1E7W - chains A and B; structure by X-ray diffraction, 1.75 A resolution.

== Chain A (and B) ==
Molecule: Pteridine reductase
Source organism: Leishmania major
Notes: EC 1.1.1.253; chain B of this document is another copy of the same molecule, construct and numbering; everything in this record applies to it too
UniProt: Q9U1F8 (Q9U1F8); numbering as in UniProt (aligned over 1-288)
Chain sequence (291 residues; row label = number of the first residue in the row; note: 1 number in that range is skipped by the numbering (no residue carries it; nothing is unmodelled there); numbers below 1 keep their minus sign (Gly-3 is residue -3)):
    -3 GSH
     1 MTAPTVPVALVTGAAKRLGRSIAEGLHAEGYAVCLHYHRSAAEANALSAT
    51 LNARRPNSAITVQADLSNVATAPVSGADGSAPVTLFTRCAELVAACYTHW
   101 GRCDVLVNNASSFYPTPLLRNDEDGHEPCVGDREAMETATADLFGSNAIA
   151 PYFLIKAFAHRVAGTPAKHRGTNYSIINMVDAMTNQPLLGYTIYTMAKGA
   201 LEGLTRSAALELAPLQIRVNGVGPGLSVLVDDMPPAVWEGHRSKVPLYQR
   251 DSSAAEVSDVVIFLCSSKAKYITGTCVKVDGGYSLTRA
Not modelled in the structure: -3 to -1, 1-4, 76-79, 120-132 (chain B: -3 to -1, 1-5, 73-81, 121-130, 232-237)
Ligand contacts:
  - methotrexate (MTX): Arg17, Ser111, Ser112, Phe113, Pro115, Asp181, Leu188, Leu189, Tyr191, Tyr194, Leu226, Leu229, Asp232, Met233, His241
  - NADPH (NDP; NADPH dihydro-nicotinamide-adenine-dinucleotide phosphate): Gly13, Lys16, Arg17, Leu18, His36, Tyr37, His38, Arg39, Ser40, Ala64, Asp65, Leu66, Ser67, Asn109, Ala110, Ser111, Ser112, Asp142, Ser146, Asn147, Met179, Val180, Asp181, Tyr194, Lys198, Pro224, Gly225, Leu226, Ser227
Reported in the primary citation:
  - binding site for NADPH: Arg17, His38, Arg39, Ser40, Lys198, Ser227
  - catalytic residues: Arg17, Lys198 (proposed by the authors, not directly observed)
  - mutagenesis - Y194F: increased catalytic activity on DHF (citing earlier work)

== Chain A / chain B interface ==
Residue-residue contacts (67; chain A residue first):
  Thr84(A) - Glu137(B)  hydrogen bond
  Phe86(A) - Arg133(B)
  Phe86(A) - Met136(B)  hydrophobic
  Phe86(A) - Glu137(B)
  Thr87(A) - Arg133(B)  hydrogen bond
  Thr116(A) - Tyr152(B)  hydrogen bond (backbone-side chain)
  Pro117(A) - Lys156(B)
  Pro117(A) - Glu211(B)
  Leu118(A) - Tyr152(B)  hydrophobic
  Leu118(A) - Lys156(B)
  Leu118(A) - Ala208(B)  hydrophobic
  Leu118(A) - Glu211(B)  hydrogen bond (backbone-side chain)
  Leu119(A) - Glu211(B)  hydrogen bond (backbone-side chain)
  Leu119(A) - Leu212(B)  hydrophobic
  Leu119(A) - Leu215(B)  hydrophobic
  Met136(A) - Phe86(B)  hydrophobic
  Met136(A) - Lys156(B)  hydrogen bond
  Glu137(A) - Thr84(B)
  Thr140(A) - Phe153(B)
  Phe144(A) - Ile149(B)  hydrophobic
  Ala148(A) - Met196(B)
  Ile149(A) - Phe144(B)  hydrophobic
  Tyr152(A) - Thr116(B)
  Tyr152(A) - Leu118(B)  hydrophobic
  Tyr152(A) - Thr192(B)
  Tyr152(A) - Ile193(B)  hydrophobic
  Phe153(A) - Thr140(B)
  Lys156(A) - Pro117(B)
  Lys156(A) - Leu118(B)
  Lys156(A) - Met136(B)  hydrogen bond
  Ala159(A) - Leu119(B)
  Ala163(A) - Leu119(B)  hydrophobic
  Asn185(A) - Arg206(B)  hydrogen bond
  Pro187(A) - Arg206(B)
  Pro187(A) - Ser207(B)
  Pro187(A) - Leu210(B)
  Leu189(A) - Leu210(B)  hydrophobic
  Leu189(A) - Glu211(B)
  Gly190(A) - Glu211(B)
  Thr192(A) - Tyr152(B)
  Thr192(A) - Leu204(B)
  Thr192(A) - Ser207(B)  hydrogen bond
  Thr192(A) - Glu211(B)
  Ile193(A) - Tyr152(B)  hydrophobic
  Met196(A) - Ala148(B)
  Met196(A) - Ala200(B)
  Met196(A) - Leu204(B)
  Gly199(A) - Gly199(B)
  Ala200(A) - Met196(B)
  Ala200(A) - Ala200(B)
  Leu204(A) - Thr192(B)
  Leu204(A) - Met196(B)
  Arg206(A) - Asn185(B)  hydrogen bond
  Arg206(A) - Pro187(B)
  Ser207(A) - Pro187(B)
  Ser207(A) - Thr192(B)  hydrogen bond
  Ala208(A) - Leu118(B)  hydrophobic
  Leu210(A) - Pro187(B)
  Leu210(A) - Leu189(B)  hydrophobic
  Glu211(A) - Pro117(B)
  Glu211(A) - Leu118(B)  hydrogen bond (side chain-backbone)
  Glu211(A) - Leu119(B)
  Glu211(A) - Leu189(B)
  Glu211(A) - Gly190(B)
  Glu211(A) - Thr192(B)
  Leu212(A) - Leu119(B)  hydrophobic
  Leu215(A) - Leu119(B)  hydrophobic
Other interface residues (no listed pair), chain A (39 interface residues in all): Ile155, Tyr191, Thr195, Gly203
Other interface residues (no listed pair), chain B (39 interface residues in all): Ile155, Ala159, Ala163, Tyr191, Thr195, Gly203

== Summary ==
The chain A/chain B interface involves 39 residues from each chain, with 12 hydrogen bonds. Among the polar
pairs are Thr84(A)-Glu137(B), Thr87(A)-Arg133(B) and Thr116(A)-Tyr152(B). Chain A binds NADPH and
methotrexate. From the paper: catalytic residues Arg17(A) and Lys198(A); Y194F of chain A increases catalytic
activity on DHF.
Chain A and chain B are both Pteridine reductase (Leishmania major); the structure, One active site, two modes
of reduction correlate the mechanism of leishmania pteridine reductase with pterin ..., was determined by
X-ray diffraction together with 1E92 from the same study.
